PDB entry 4G1I | X-ray diffraction, 1.85 A resolution | chain A

== Chain A ==
Protein: Protein prgH
Source organism: Salmonella enterica subsp. enterica serovar Typhimurium
UniProtKB: P41783 (PRGH_SALTY); residues 170-392 here = UniProt positions 170-392
Amino-acid sequence (227 residues; row label = number of the first residue in the row):
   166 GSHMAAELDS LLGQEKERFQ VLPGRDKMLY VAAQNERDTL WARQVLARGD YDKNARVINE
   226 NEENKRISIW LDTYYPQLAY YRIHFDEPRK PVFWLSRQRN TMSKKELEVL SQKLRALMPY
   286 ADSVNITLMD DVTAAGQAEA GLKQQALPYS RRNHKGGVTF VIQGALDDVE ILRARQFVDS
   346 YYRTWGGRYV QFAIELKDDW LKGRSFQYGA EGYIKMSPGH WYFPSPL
Not modelled in the structure: 166-171, 180-182, 364-392
Sequence notes: expression tag (166-169)
Reported in the primary citation:
  - mutagenesis - G322L: unchanged stability

== Overview ==
From the paper: G322L leaves stability unchanged.
Chain A is Protein prgH (Salmonella enterica subsp. enterica serovar Typhimurium); the structure, Structure of
the PrgH periplasmic domain, was determined by X-ray diffraction (same publication as 3J1V, 3J1W, 3J1X, 4G2S
and 4G08).
